6U0U - chains F and L of the 13 polymer chains in the assembly; structure by electron microscopy, 4.16 A resolution (low resolution: residue-level contacts below are approximate; hydrogen-bond / salt-bridge calls are withheld).

Chain F:
Protein: Tubulin alpha chain
Organism: Tetrahymena thermophila
UniProt: P41351 (TBA_TETTH); numbering as in UniProt (aligned over 1-449)
Chain sequence (449 residues; numbered 1 to 449; the number before each row is that of its first residue):
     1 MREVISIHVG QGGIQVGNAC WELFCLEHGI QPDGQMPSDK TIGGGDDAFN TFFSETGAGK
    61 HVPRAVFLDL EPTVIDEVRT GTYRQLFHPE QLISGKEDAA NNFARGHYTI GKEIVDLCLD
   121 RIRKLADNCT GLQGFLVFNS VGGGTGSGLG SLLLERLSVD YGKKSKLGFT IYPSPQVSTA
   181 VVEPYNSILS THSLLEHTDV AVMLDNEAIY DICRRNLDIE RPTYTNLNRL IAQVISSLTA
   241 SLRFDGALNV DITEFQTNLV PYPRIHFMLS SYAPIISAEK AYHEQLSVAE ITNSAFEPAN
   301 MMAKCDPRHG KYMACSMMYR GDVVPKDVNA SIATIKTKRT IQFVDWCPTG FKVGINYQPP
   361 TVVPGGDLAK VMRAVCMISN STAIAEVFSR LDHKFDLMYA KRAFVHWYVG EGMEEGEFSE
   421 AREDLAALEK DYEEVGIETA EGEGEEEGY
Not modelled in the structure: 38-47, 440-449
Curated features (UniProtKB/Swiss-Prot):
  - active site: Glu-254
  - binding site (GTP): Gln-11, Glu-71, Ser-140, Gly-144, Thr-145, Thr-179, Asn-206, Asn-228
  - binding site (Mg(2+)): Glu-71
  - site: Tyr-449 (Involved in polymerization)
  - modified residue: Lys-40 (N6-acetyllysine)

Chain L:
Protein: Tubulin beta chain
Organism: Tetrahymena thermophila
UniProt: P41352 (TBB_TETTH); numbering as in UniProt (aligned over 1-443)
Chain sequence (443 residues; each row starts with the number of its first residue):
     1 MREIVHIQGG QCGNQIGAKF WEVISDEHGI DPTGTYHGDS DLQLERINVY YNEATGGRYV
    61 PRAILMDLEP GTMDSVRAGP FGQLFRPDNF VFGQTGAGNN WAKGHYTEGA ELIDSVLDVV
   121 RKEAEGCDCL QGFQITHSLG GGTGSGMGTL LISKVREEYP DRIMETFSVV PSPKVSDTVV
   181 EPYNATLSVH QLVENADECM VIDNEALYDI CFRTLKLTTP TYGDLNHLVS AAMSGVTCCL
   241 RFPGQLNSDL RKLAVNLIPF PRLHFFMIGF APLTSRGSQQ YRALTVPELT QQMFDAKNMM
   301 CAADPRHGRY LTASALFRGR MSTKEVDEQM LNVQNKNSSY FVEWIPNNIK SSICDIPPKG
   361 LKMAVTFVGN STAIQEMFKR VAEQFTAMFR RKAFLHWYTG EGMDEMEFTE AESNMNDLVS
   421 EYQQYQDATA EEEGEFEEEE GEN
Not modelled in the structure: 38-47, 431-443
Curated features (UniProtKB/Swiss-Prot):
  - binding site (GTP): Gln-11, Glu-69, Ser-138, Gly-142, Thr-143, Gly-144, Asn-204, Asn-226
  - binding site (Mg(2+)): Glu-69

Interface between chain F and chain L:
Contacting residue pairs - 64 pairs, chain F then chain L:
  Met-1(F) with Gln-94(L)
  Gly-131(F) with Gln-94(L)
  Lys-163(F) with Glu-401(L)
  Ala-247(F) with Gln-11(L)
  Leu-248(F) with Gln-11(L); Asp-177(L); Tyr-222(L)
  Asn-249(F) with Gln-11(L)
  Asp-251(F) with Glu-69(L)
  Thr-253(F) with Gly-98(L)
  Glu-254(F) with Gly-98(L); Asn-99(L)
  Gln-256(F) with Trp-397(L)
  Thr-257(F) with Gly-98(L); Asn-99(L)
  Asn-258(F) with Asn-99(L); Thr-178(L); Val-179(L); Val-180(L); Phe-394(L)
  Val-260(F) with Phe-394(L); His-396(L); Trp-397(L)
  Pro-261(F) with Phe-394(L); His-396(L)
  Tyr-262(F) with Arg-391(L); Lys-392(L); Ala-393(L); His-396(L)
  Pro-263(F) with His-396(L)
  Val-324(F) with Thr-219(L)
  Pro-325(F) with Tyr-208(L); Pro-220(L); Tyr-222(L)
  Lys-326(F) with Tyr-208(L); Phe-212(L); Pro-220(L)
  Asn-329(F) with Tyr-208(L)
  Ile-332(F) with Val-175(L)
  Lys-336(F) with Lys-174(L)
  Trp-346(F) with Ala-387(L); Met-388(L); Arg-391(L); Ala-393(L); Phe-394(L)
  Pro-348(F) with Gln-384(L); Met-388(L)
  Thr-349(F) with Ser-176(L); Thr-178(L); Val-179(L); Pro-182(L); Gln-384(L); Met-388(L)
  Gly-350(F) with Val-179(L)
  Phe-351(F) with Ser-176(L); Asp-177(L); Val-179(L)
  Lys-352(F) with Asp-177(L); Val-179(L)
  Val-353(F) with Asp-177(L)
  Glu-434(F) with Arg-391(L)
  Ile-437(F) with Arg-391(L)
  Thr-439(F) with Arg-390(L); Arg-391(L)
Other interface residues (no listed pair), chain F (39 interface residues in all): Arg-2, Thr-130, Asp-199, Gly-246, Ala-333, Asp-345, Cys-347
Other interface residues (no listed pair), chain L (37 interface residues in all): Gln-15, Pro-70, Gly-71, Asp-74, Ala-97, Asn-100, Lys-103, Thr-221

Overview:
Chain F and chain L form an interface of 39 and 37 residues respectively. Curated annotation (UniProt) lists
active-site residue Glu-254(F), 8 GTP-binding residues and Mg2+-binding residue Glu-71(F) on chain F; 8
GTP-binding residues on chain L.
Chain F is Tubulin alpha chain and chain L is Tubulin beta chain, both from Tetrahymena thermophila; the
structure, Protofilament Ribbon Flagellar Proteins Rib43a-L, was determined by electron microscopy (same
publication as 6U0H and 6U0T).
